PDB entry 5MR5 | X-ray diffraction, 2.00 A resolution | chains A and B of the 4 polymer chains in the assembly

Chain A (and B):
Name: Neurturin
Organism: Homo sapiens
Notes: chain B of this document is another copy of the same molecule, construct and numbering; everything in this record applies to it too
UniProt: Q99748 (NRTN_HUMAN); numbering as in UniProt (aligned over 96-197)
Sequence (102 residues; row label = number of the first residue in the row):
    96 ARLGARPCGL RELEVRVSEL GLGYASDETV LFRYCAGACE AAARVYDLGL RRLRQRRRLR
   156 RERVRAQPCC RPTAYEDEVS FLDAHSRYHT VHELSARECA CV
Disordered / not traced: 96-99
Cystine bridges: Cys103-Cys165, Cys130-Cys194, Cys134-Cys196
Swiss-Prot annotation at these positions:
  - binding site (heparan sulfate group): Arg149, Arg158, Arg160, Gln162
  - natural variant: Ala96 (A96S: May contribute to Hirschsprung disease in patients carrying a RET mutation)
  - mutagenesis: Arg158 to Gln162 (Strongly decreased binding to heparan sulfate)
What the authors report for this chain:
  - binding site for sulfate ion: Arg149, Arg158, Arg160, Gln162
  - mutagenesis - R149A/R152A/R158A, R158A/R160A/Q162A: decreased binding to heparin-Sepharose
  - mutagenesis - R149A/R152A/R158A, R158A/R160A/Q162A: unchanged signaling
  - mutagenesis - E123A/Y183A: abolished signaling

Chain A / chain B interface:
Contacting residue pairs (98; chain A residue first):
  Arg101(A) with Glu157(B)
  Arg106(A) with Glu157(B), salt bridge
  Leu108(A) with Arg153(B); Leu154(B), hydrophobic
  Glu109(A) with Arg153(B), hydrogen bond (backbone-side chain)
  Val110(A) with Leu148(B), hydrophobic; Arg153(B)
  Glu114(A) with Arg147(B), hydrogen bond (backbone-side chain); Leu148(B); Arg151(B); Arg153(B), salt bridge
  Leu115(A) with Arg147(B); Leu148(B), hydrophobic
  Gly116(A) with Arg147(B)
  Leu117(A) with Leu143(B), hydrophobic
  Phe127(A) with Tyr141(B); Leu145(B), hydrophobic; Leu148(B), hydrophobic
  Arg128(A) with Tyr141(B)
  Tyr129(A) with Tyr141(B); Leu145(B), hydrophobic; Leu154(B); Arg155(B)
  Cys130(A) with Tyr141(B), hydrogen bond (backbone-side chain)
  Ala131(A) with Glu157(B); Arg158(B); Val159(B), hydrophobic
  Gly132(A) with Glu157(B); Arg158(B), hydrogen bond (backbone-backbone)
  Arg139(A) with Tyr170(B), hydrogen bond; Glu188(B), salt bridge
  Val140(A) with His187(B); Glu188(B); Leu189(B), hydrophobic
  Tyr141(A) with Phe127(B); Arg128(B); Tyr129(B); Cys130(B), hydrogen bond (side chain-backbone); Arg166(B); Pro167(B), hydrophobic; Tyr170(B), hydrophobic; Glu188(B); Leu189(B); Ala191(B)
  Asp142(A) with Arg166(B), salt bridge
  Leu143(A) with Leu117(B), hydrophobic
  Leu145(A) with Phe127(B), hydrophobic; Tyr129(B), hydrophobic
  Arg147(A) with Glu114(B), hydrogen bond (side chain-backbone); Leu115(B); Gly116(B)
  Leu148(A) with Val110(B), hydrophobic; Glu114(B); Leu115(B), hydrophobic; Phe127(B), hydrophobic
  Arg151(A) with Glu114(B)
  Arg153(A) with Leu108(B); Glu109(B), hydrogen bond (side chain-backbone); Val110(B); Glu114(B), salt bridge
  Leu154(A) with Leu108(B), hydrophobic; Tyr129(B)
  Glu157(A) with Arg101(B); Arg106(B), salt bridge; Ala131(B); Gly132(B)
  Arg158(A) with Ala131(B); Gly132(B), hydrogen bond (backbone-backbone)
  Val159(A) with Tyr129(B), hydrophobic; Ala131(B), hydrophobic
  Arg160(A) with Arg160(B); Cys164(B); Cys165(B); Arg166(B), hydrogen bond (backbone-side chain)
  Ala161(A) with Arg166(B)
  Gln162(A) with Arg166(B)
  Pro163(A) with Arg166(B)
  Cys164(A) with Arg160(B); Cys164(B), disulfide
  Cys165(A) with Arg160(B)
  Arg166(A) with Asp142(B), salt bridge; Arg160(B), hydrogen bond (side chain-backbone); Ala161(B); Gln162(B), hydrogen bond (side chain-backbone); Pro163(B); Val197(B), hydrogen bond (side chain-backbone)
  Pro167(A) with Tyr141(B), hydrophobic; Val197(B)
  Tyr170(A) with Arg139(B), hydrogen bond; Tyr141(B), hydrophobic
  His187(A) with Val140(B)
  Glu188(A) with Arg139(B), salt bridge; Val140(B); Tyr141(B)
  Leu189(A) with Tyr141(B)
  Ala191(A) with Tyr141(B)
  Val197(A) with Arg166(B), hydrogen bond (backbone-side chain); Pro167(B)
Other interface residues (no listed pair), chain A (46 interface residues in all): Gly144, Val186, Ser190
Other interface residues (no listed pair), chain B (48 interface residues in all): Ser113, Gly144, Val186, Ser190
Cross-chain cystine bridges: Cys164(A)-Cys164(B)

In short:
Chain A and chain B form an interface of 46 and 48 residues respectively; the contacts include 1 disulfide
bond, 15 hydrogen bonds and 8 salt bridges. Among the polar pairs are Arg106(A)-Glu157(B), Glu114(A)-Arg153(B)
and Arg139(A)-Glu188(B). The paper reports a binding site for sulfate ion at Arg149(A), Arg158(A) and
Arg160(A) among others; R149A/R152A/R158A and R158A/R160A/Q162A of chain A reduce binding to
heparin-Sepharose.
Both chains are Neurturin (Homo sapiens). Entry 5MR5 (Ligand-receptor complex) was determined by X-ray
diffraction, deposited together with 5NMZ and 5MR4.
